Entry 8S0E (electron microscopy, 3.80 A resolution); this record covers chains C and E of the 15 polymer chains in the assembly.

# Chain C
Molecule: Origin recognition complex subunit 3
Source organism: Homo sapiens
UniProtKB: Q9UBD5 (ORC3_HUMAN); residues 1-711 here = UniProt positions 1-711
Amino-acid sequence (711 residues; numbered 1 to 711; the number before each row is that of its first residue):
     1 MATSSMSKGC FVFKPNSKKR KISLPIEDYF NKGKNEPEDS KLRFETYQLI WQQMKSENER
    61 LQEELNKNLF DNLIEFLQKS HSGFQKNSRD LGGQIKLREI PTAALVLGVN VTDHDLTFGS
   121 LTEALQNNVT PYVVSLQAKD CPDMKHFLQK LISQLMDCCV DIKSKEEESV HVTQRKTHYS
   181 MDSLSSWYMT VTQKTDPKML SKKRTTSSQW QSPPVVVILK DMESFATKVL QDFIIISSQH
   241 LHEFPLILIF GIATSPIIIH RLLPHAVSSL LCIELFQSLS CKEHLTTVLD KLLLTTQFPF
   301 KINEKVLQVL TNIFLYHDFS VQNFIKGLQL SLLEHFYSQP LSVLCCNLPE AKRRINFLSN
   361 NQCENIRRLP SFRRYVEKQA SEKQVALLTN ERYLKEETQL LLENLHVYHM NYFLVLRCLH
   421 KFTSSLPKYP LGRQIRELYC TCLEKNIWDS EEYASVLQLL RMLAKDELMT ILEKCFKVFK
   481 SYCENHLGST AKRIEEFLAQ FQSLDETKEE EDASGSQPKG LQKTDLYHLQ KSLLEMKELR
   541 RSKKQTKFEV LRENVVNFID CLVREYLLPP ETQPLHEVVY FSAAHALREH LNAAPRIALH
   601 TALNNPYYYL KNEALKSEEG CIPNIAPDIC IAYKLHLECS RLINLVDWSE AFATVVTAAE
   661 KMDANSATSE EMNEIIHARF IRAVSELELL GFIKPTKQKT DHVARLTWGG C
Not modelled in the structure: 1-2, 16-24, 32-36, 86-98, 160-177, 194-211, 345-347, 498-548, 659-670, 706-711
Swiss-Prot annotation at these positions:
  - modified residue (Phosphoserine): Ser23, Ser516

# Chain E
Molecule: Origin recognition complex subunit 5
Source organism: Homo sapiens
UniProtKB: O43913 (ORC5_HUMAN); numbering as in UniProt (aligned over 1-435)
Amino-acid sequence (435 residues; numbered 1 to 435; the number before each row is that of its first residue):
     1 MPHLENVVLC RESQVSILQS LFGERHHFSF PSIFIYGHTA SGKTYVTQTL LKTLELPHVF
    61 VNCVECFTLR LLLEQILNKL NHLSSSEDGC STEITCETFN DFVRLFKQVT TAENLKDQTV
   121 YIVLDKAEYL RDMEANLLPG FLRLQELADR NVTVLFLSEI VWEKFRPNTG CFEPFVLYFP
   181 DYSIGNLQKI LSHDHPPEYS ADFYAAYINI LLGVFYTVCR DLKELRHLAV LNFPKYCEPV
   241 VKGEASERDT RKLWRNIEPH LKKAMQTVYL REISSSQWEK LQKDDTDPGQ LKGLSAHTHV
   301 ELPYYSKFIL IAAYLASYNP ARTDKRFFLK HHGKIKKTNF LKKHEKTSNH LLGPKPFPLD
   361 RLLAILYSIV DSRVAPTANI FSQITSLVTL QLLTLVGHDD QLDGPKYKCT VSLDFIRAIA
   421 RTVNFDIIKY LYDFL
Not modelled in the structure: 1-6, 85-92, 244-247, 272-300, 333-356
Swiss-Prot annotation at these positions:
  - binding site (ATP): Gly37 to Thr44
Bound ions: Mg2+: Thr44 (together with ATP-gamma-S)
Residues lining bound ligands: ATP-gamma-S (AGS; phosphothiophosphoric acid-adenylate ester): Val7, Val8, Leu9, Arg11, His38, Thr39, Ala40, Ser41, Gly42, Lys43, Thr44, Tyr45, Glu159, Tyr182, Ile190, Leu222, Lys223, Arg226

# How chain C and chain E interact
Contacting residue pairs (31; chain C residue first):
  Val109(C) with Leu302(E), hydrophobic
  Met144(C) with Phe67(E), hydrophobic
  Ser180(C) with Leu71(E)
  Glu223(C) with Gln391(E)
  Ile235(C) with Val64(E), hydrophobic
  Ile236(C) with Val64(E), hydrophobic
  Gln239(C) with Asn62(E), hydrogen bond; Glu65(E)
  His240(C) with Glu65(E), salt bridge
  Ala253(C) with Leu390(E), hydrophobic
  His260(C) with Leu270(E), hydrogen bond (side chain-backbone)
  His265(C) with Glu224(E), salt bridge; Tyr269(E), hydrogen bond (side chain-backbone)
  Ser268(C) with Arg271(E)
  Leu271(C) with Arg271(E)
  Lys282(C) with Glu301(E), salt bridge
  Leu315(C) with Tyr304(E)
  Tyr316(C) with Tyr304(E), hydrophobic; Tyr305(E); Gln383(E), hydrogen bond (backbone-side chain)
  His317(C) with Pro303(E); Asn379(E), hydrogen bond; Gln383(E), hydrogen bond
  Phe319(C) with Glu301(E); Leu302(E); Pro303(E), hydrophobic
  Asn592(C) with Thr377(E); Asn379(E), hydrogen bond
  Ala593(C) with Thr377(E); Ala378(E)
  Ile597(C) with Pro376(E)
Other interface residues (no listed pair), chain C (29 interface residues in all): His178, Thr254, Ser269, Leu270, Ile273, Ile313, Ala594, Arg596
Other interface residues (no listed pair), chain E (27 interface residues in all): Arg70, Asp125, Lys223, Leu363, Ala375, Thr389

# In short
29 residues of chain C and 27 residues of chain E are in contact; the contacts include 7 hydrogen bonds and 3
salt bridges. Among the polar pairs are His240(C)-Glu65(E), His265(C)-Glu224(E) and Lys282(C)-Glu301(E).
Ligands of chain E: ATP-gamma-S.
Chain C is Origin recognition complex subunit 3 and chain E is Origin recognition complex subunit 5, both from
Homo sapiens; the structure, H. sapiens OCCM bound to double stranded DNA, was determined by electron
microscopy together with 8S09, 8S0A, 8S0B, 8S0C, 8S0D and 8S0F from the same study.
